3ERZ - chains A and F of the 6 polymer chains in the assembly; structure by X-ray diffraction, 3.06 A resolution.

Chain A (and F):
Name: Ferritin heavy chain
Source organism: Homo sapiens
Notes: EC 1.16.3.1; chain F of this document is another copy of the same molecule, construct and numbering; everything in this record applies to it too
Reference sequence: P02794 (FRIH_HUMAN); residues 0-182 here correspond to UniProt positions 1-183 (UniProt number = residue number + 1)
Sequence (183 residues; row label = number of the first residue in the row; numbering starts at 0):
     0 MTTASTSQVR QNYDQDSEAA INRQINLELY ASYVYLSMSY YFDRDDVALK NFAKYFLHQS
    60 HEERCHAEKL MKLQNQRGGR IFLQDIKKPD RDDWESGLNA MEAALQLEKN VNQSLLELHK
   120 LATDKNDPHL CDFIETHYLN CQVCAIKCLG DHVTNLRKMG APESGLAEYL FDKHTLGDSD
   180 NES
Disordered / not traced: 0-4, 177-182
Sequence notes: engineered mutation D13 (His14 in P02794), C64 (Glu65 in P02794), R90 (Cys91 in P02794), A102 (Cys103 in P02794), Q105 (His106 in P02794), C140 (Glu141 in P02794), C143 (Lys144 in P02794), C147 (Glu148 in P02794)
Metal / ion sites: Ca2+: E134 (shared with 1 residue of chain C; 1 residue of chain E)
Small-molecule neighbours: Hg2+ (HG): A121, T122, D126, P127, C130
Swiss-Prot annotation at these positions:
  - binding site (Fe cation): E27, E62, H65, E107, Q141
  - site: R22 (Essential for association with cargo receptor NCOA4)
  - modified residue: M0 (N-acetylmethionine), T1 (N-acetylthreonine), S178 (Phosphoserine), S182 (Phosphoserine)
Reported in the primary citation:
  - Hg2+ coordination: C130
  - mutagenesis - H13D/C90R/C102A/H105Q: increased stability

Interface between chain A and chain F:
Pairs across the interface (59):
  S6(A) - D44(F)  hydrogen bond
  Q7(A) - D44(F)  hydrogen bond (side chain-backbone)
  V8(A) - D44(F)
  L28(A) - Y32(F)  hydrophobic
  Y32(A) - L28(F)
  Y32(A) - L82(F)
  Y32(A) - Q83(F)  hydrogen bond (side chain-backbone)
  Y32(A) - I85(F)  hydrophobic
  L35(A) - M70(F)  hydrophobic
  S36(A) - L82(F)
  Y39(A) - E67(F)
  Y39(A) - M70(F)  hydrophobic
  Y39(A) - K71(F)
  Y39(A) - N74(F)  hydrogen bond (backbone-side chain)
  Y39(A) - I80(F)  hydrophobic
  D42(A) - K71(F)  salt bridge
  D42(A) - N74(F)  hydrogen bond
  R43(A) - N74(F)
  R43(A) - R79(F)
  D44(A) - S6(F)  hydrogen bond
  D44(A) - Q7(F)  hydrogen bond
  D44(A) - R79(F)  salt bridge
  D45(A) - R79(F)  salt bridge
  L56(A) - E67(F)
  H60(A) - R63(F)  hydrogen bond
  H60(A) - E67(F)  salt bridge
  R63(A) - H60(F)  hydrogen bond
  R63(A) - R63(F)
  E67(A) - Y39(F)
  E67(A) - L56(F)
  E67(A) - H60(F)  salt bridge
  M70(A) - L35(F)  hydrophobic
  M70(A) - Y39(F)  hydrophobic
  K71(A) - Y39(F)
  N74(A) - Y39(F)  hydrogen bond (side chain-backbone)
  N74(A) - D42(F)  hydrogen bond
  N74(A) - R43(F)
  R79(A) - R43(F)
  R79(A) - D44(F)  salt bridge
  R79(A) - D45(F)  salt bridge
  I80(A) - Y39(F)  hydrophobic
  F81(A) - D91(F)
  L82(A) - Y32(F)
  L82(A) - S36(F)
  L82(A) - K87(F)
  Q83(A) - Y32(F)  hydrogen bond (backbone-side chain)
  Q83(A) - K87(F)
  D84(A) - I85(F)
  D84(A) - K86(F)  salt bridge
  D84(A) - K87(F)  hydrogen bond (side chain-backbone)
  I85(A) - Y32(F)  hydrophobic
  I85(A) - D84(F)
  I85(A) - I85(F)  hydrogen bond (backbone-backbone)
  K86(A) - D84(F)  salt bridge
  K87(A) - L82(F)  hydrogen bond (side chain-backbone)
  K87(A) - Q83(F)
  K87(A) - D84(F)  hydrogen bond (backbone-side chain)
  D91(A) - F81(F)
  D91(A) - L82(F)
Also at the interface, not in a pair above, chain A (31 interface residues in all): N25, P88
Also at the interface, not in a pair above, chain F (31 interface residues in all): V8, G77, P88

Overview:
Chain A and chain F each contribute 31 residues to their interface; the contacts include 16 hydrogen bonds and
9 salt bridges. Among the polar pairs are D42(A)-K71(F), D44(A)-R79(F) and D45(A)-R79(F). Bound to chain A:
Hg2+. From the paper: H13D/C90R/C102A/H105Q of chain A increase stability; Hg2+ coordination by C130(A).
Chain A and chain F are both Ferritin heavy chain (Homo sapiens); the structure, Directing Noble Metal Ion
Chemistry within a Designed Ferritin Protein. Mercury Ions on the Three-Fold Channel, was determined by X-ray
diffraction together with 3ES3 and 2Z6M from the same study.
